3IA0 - chains A and F of the 6 polymer chains in the assembly; structure by X-ray diffraction, 2.50 A resolution.

Chain A (and F):
Protein: Ethanolamine utilization protein eutS
Source organism: Escherichia coli
Notes: chain F of this document is another copy of the same molecule, construct and numbering; everything in this record applies to it too
Reference sequence: P63746 (EUTS_ECOLI); numbering as in UniProt (aligned over 1-111)
Sequence (119 residues; numbered 1 to 119; the number before each row is that of its first residue):
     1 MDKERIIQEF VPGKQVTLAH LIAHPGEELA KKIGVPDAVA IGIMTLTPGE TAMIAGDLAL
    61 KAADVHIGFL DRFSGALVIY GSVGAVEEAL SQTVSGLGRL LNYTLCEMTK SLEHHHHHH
Unresolved in the structure: 1-2, 114-119
Sequence notes: engineered mutation Val-39 (Gly in P63746); expression tag (112-119)

Chain A / chain F interface:
Residue-residue contacts - 66 pairs, chain A then chain F:
  Arg-5(A) with Lys-3(F)
  Ile-6(A) with Glu-4(F); Ile-6(F), hydrophobic
  Ile-7(A) with Glu-4(F), hydrogen bond (backbone-backbone); Arg-5(F); Ile-6(F), hydrogen bond (backbone-backbone)
  Gln-8(A) with Ile-6(F); Gln-8(F), hydrogen bond
  Glu-9(A) with Arg-5(F), salt bridge; Ile-6(F), hydrogen bond (backbone-backbone); Ile-7(F); Gln-8(F), hydrogen bond (backbone-backbone)
  Phe-10(A) with Gln-8(F); Phe-10(F), hydrophobic
  Val-11(A) with Ile-7(F), hydrophobic; Gln-8(F), hydrogen bond (backbone-backbone); Glu-9(F); Phe-10(F), hydrogen bond (backbone-backbone)
  Pro-12(A) with Phe-10(F)
  Gly-13(A) with Glu-9(F); Phe-10(F), hydrogen bond (backbone-backbone); Val-11(F)
  Gln-15(A) with Val-11(F); Pro-12(F)
  Thr-17(A) with Pro-12(F); Lys-14(F)
  Leu-18(A) with Ile-54(F), hydrophobic; Tyr-103(F)
  His-20(A) with Ile-54(F); Leu-101(F)
  Ile-22(A) with Asp-57(F)
  Ala-23(A) with Lys-61(F)
  His-24(A) with Lys-61(F), hydrogen bond (backbone-side chain)
  Glu-28(A) with Leu-60(F); His-66(F), salt bridge; Ile-67(F), hydrogen bond (side chain-backbone)
  Leu-29(A) with Met-53(F); Asp-57(F); Leu-60(F), hydrophobic; Ile-67(F), hydrophobic; Leu-70(F), hydrophobic
  Lys-32(A) with Ile-67(F); Gly-68(F)
  Ile-33(A) with Met-53(F), hydrophobic
  Ile-43(A) with Met-53(F), hydrophobic
  Thr-45(A) with Pro-48(F); Glu-50(F)
  Thr-47(A) with Phe-10(F); Pro-12(F)
  Phe-69(A) with Met-53(F), hydrophobic; Arg-72(F)
  Asp-71(A) with Arg-72(F), salt bridge; Phe-73(F)
  Ser-74(A) with Glu-50(F), hydrogen bond; Arg-72(F)
  Ala-76(A) with Glu-50(F); Arg-72(F)
  Val-78(A) with Met-53(F), hydrophobic
  Thr-109(A) with Leu-100(F); Leu-101(F)
  Lys-110(A) with Leu-100(F)
  Ser-111(A) with Asp-57(F); Leu-58(F); Leu-100(F)
  Leu-112(A) with Lys-61(F)
  Glu-113(A) with Lys-61(F)
Interface residues without a listed pair, chain A (35 interface residues in all): Pro-25, Met-44
Interface residues without a listed pair, chain F (31 interface residues in all): Thr-51, Gly-56, Phe-69

Overview:
35 residues of chain A face 31 of chain F across their interface; the contacts include 11 hydrogen bonds and 3
salt bridges. Polar pairs include Glu-9(A)/Arg-5(F), Glu-28(A)/His-66(F) and Asp-71(A)/Arg-72(F).
Both chains are Ethanolamine utilization protein eutS (Escherichia coli). Entry 3IA0 (Ethanolamine Utilization
Microcompartment Shell Subunit, EutS-G39V mutant) was determined by X-ray diffraction, deposited together with
3I6P, 3I71, 3I82, 3I87 and 3I96.
